4LSH - chain A; structure by X-ray diffraction, 2.20 A resolution.

Chain A:
Name: Outer membrane protein F
Source organism: Escherichia coli
UniProtKB: P02931 (OMPF_ECOLI); residues 1-340 here correspond to UniProt positions 23-362 (UniProt number = residue number + 22)
Amino-acid sequence (341 residues; row label = number of the first residue in the row; numbering starts at 0):
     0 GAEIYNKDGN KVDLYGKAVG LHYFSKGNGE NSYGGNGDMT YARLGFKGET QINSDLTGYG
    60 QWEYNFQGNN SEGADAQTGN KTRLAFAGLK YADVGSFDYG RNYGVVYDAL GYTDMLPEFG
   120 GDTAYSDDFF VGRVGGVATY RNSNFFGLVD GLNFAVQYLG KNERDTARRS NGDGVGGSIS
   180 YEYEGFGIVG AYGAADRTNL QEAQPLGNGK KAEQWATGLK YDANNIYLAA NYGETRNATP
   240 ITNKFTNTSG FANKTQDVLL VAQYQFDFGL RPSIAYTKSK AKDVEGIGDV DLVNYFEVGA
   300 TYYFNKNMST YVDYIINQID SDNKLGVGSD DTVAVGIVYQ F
Not modelled in the structure: 0, 4-7, 27
Sequence notes: expression tag (0)
Metal / ion sites: Mg2+ near Tyr63 (its only coordinating residue here)
Reported in the primary citation:
  - binding site for bromide ion: Gln66, Gly67, Asn68, Asn69, Ser70, Ala75, Arg82, Ala123, Ser125, Arg132, Arg167, Arg168

Summary:
The paper reports a binding site for bromide ion at Gln66, Gly67 and Asn68 among others.
Chain A is Outer membrane protein F (Escherichia coli); the structure, Ion selectivity of OmpF porin soaked in
0.2M KBr, was determined by X-ray diffraction (same publication as 4LSE, 4LSF and 4LSI).
